PDB entry 1MPR | X-ray diffraction, 2.80 A resolution | chains A and B of the 3 polymer chains in the assembly

# Chain A (and B)
Name: Maltoporin
From: Salmonella typhimurium
Notes: chain B of this document is another copy of the same molecule, construct and numbering; everything in this record applies to it too
UniProtKB: P26466 (LAMB_SALTY); residues 1-427 here correspond to UniProt positions 26-452 (UniProt number = residue number + 25)
Amino-acid sequence (427 residues; each row starts with the number of its first residue):
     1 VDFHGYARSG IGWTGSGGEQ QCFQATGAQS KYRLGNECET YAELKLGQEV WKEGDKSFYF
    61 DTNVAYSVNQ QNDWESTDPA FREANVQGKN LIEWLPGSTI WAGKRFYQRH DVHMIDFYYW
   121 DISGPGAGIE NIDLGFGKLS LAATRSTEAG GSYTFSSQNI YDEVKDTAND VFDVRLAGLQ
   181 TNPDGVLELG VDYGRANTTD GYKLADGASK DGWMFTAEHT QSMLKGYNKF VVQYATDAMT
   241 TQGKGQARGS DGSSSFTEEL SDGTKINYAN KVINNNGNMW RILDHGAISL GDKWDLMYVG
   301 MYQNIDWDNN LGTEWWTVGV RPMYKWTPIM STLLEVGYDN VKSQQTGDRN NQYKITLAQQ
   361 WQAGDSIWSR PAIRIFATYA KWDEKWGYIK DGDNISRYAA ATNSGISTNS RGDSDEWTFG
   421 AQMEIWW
Disordered / not traced: 259-264
Disulfides: Cys22-Cys38
Ion coordination: Ca2+: Asp78 (shared with Asp78(B) of chain B; 1 residue of chain C)
Swiss-Prot annotation at these positions:
  - binding site (substrate): Arg109 to Tyr118
  - site: Tyr6 (Greasy slide, important in sugar transport), Tyr41 (Greasy slide, important in sugar transport), Trp74 (Greasy slide, important in sugar transport), Tyr118 (Important in sugar transport), Tyr227 (Greasy slide, important in sugar transport), Trp368 (Greasy slide, important in sugar transport), Trp426 (Greasy slide, important in sugar transport)

# Chain A / chain B interface
Contacting residue pairs (79; chain A residue first):
  Val1(A) - Val1(B)  hydrophobic
  Val1(A) - Phe3(B)  hydrophobic
  Tyr41(A) - Trp74(B)  hydrophobic
  Val50(A) - Pro371(B)
  Val50(A) - Ile425(B)  hydrophobic
  Trp51(A) - Ile329(B)  hydrophobic
  Trp51(A) - Ala363(B)  hydrophobic
  Phe58(A) - Gln362(B)
  Phe58(A) - Ala363(B)
  Phe58(A) - Pro371(B)  hydrophobic
  Phe60(A) - Ile425(B)  hydrophobic
  Phe60(A) - Trp427(B)  hydrophobic
  Val64(A) - Tyr66(B)
  Ala65(A) - Trp74(B)  hydrophobic
  Tyr66(A) - Tyr66(B)
  Asp78(A) - Ser76(B)
  Asp78(A) - Thr77(B)
  Asp78(A) - Asp78(B)
  Pro79(A) - Glu75(B)
  Pro79(A) - Ser76(B)
  Pro79(A) - Thr77(B)  hydrogen bond (backbone-backbone)
  Pro79(A) - Pro79(B)
  Ala80(A) - Trp74(B)
  Ala80(A) - Glu75(B)
  Phe81(A) - Thr40(B)
  Phe81(A) - Ala42(B)  hydrophobic
  Phe81(A) - Val68(B)  hydrophobic
  Phe81(A) - Glu75(B)  hydrogen bond (backbone-backbone)
  Arg82(A) - Asp73(B)  salt bridge
  Arg82(A) - Trp74(B)
  Ala84(A) - Ser9(B)  hydrogen bond (backbone-side chain)
  Ala84(A) - Met423(B)
  Asn85(A) - Met423(B)
  Val86(A) - Pro371(B)  hydrophobic
  Val86(A) - Met423(B)  hydrophobic
  Gly88(A) - Ile373(B)
  Leu91(A) - Ile329(B)
  Leu91(A) - Trp361(B)  hydrophobic
  Ile92(A) - Trp361(B)
  Ile100(A) - Trp361(B)  hydrophobic
  Ile100(A) - Ile373(B)
  Ala102(A) - Met423(B)
  Gly103(A) - Ser9(B)
  Lys104(A) - Ser9(B)  hydrogen bond (backbone-side chain)
  Lys104(A) - Thr40(B)
  Lys104(A) - Asn72(B)  hydrogen bond (side chain-backbone)
  Lys104(A) - Asp73(B)  hydrogen bond (side chain-backbone)
  Lys104(A) - Glu75(B)  salt bridge
  Phe106(A) - Asp73(B)
  Ser123(A) - Asp73(B)
  Gly124(A) - Asp73(B)
  Pro125(A) - Ile11(B)
  Pro125(A) - Gln70(B)
  Pro125(A) - Gln71(B)
  Pro125(A) - Asn72(B)
  Gly126(A) - Ile11(B)
  Ala127(A) - Ala421(B)  hydrophobic
  Ala143(A) - Ile11(B)
  Thr144(A) - Ile11(B)
  Arg145(A) - Ile11(B)
  Arg145(A) - Gly12(B)  hydrogen bond (side chain-backbone)
  Arg145(A) - Trp13(B)
  Arg145(A) - Glu19(B)
  Ser146(A) - Gln71(B)
  Ser146(A) - Asn72(B)
  Thr147(A) - Gln71(B)  hydrogen bond (backbone-backbone)
  Thr147(A) - Asn72(B)  hydrogen bond (backbone-side chain)
  Lys165(A) - Glu19(B)  salt bridge
  Ala168(A) - Glu19(B)
  Asp170(A) - Trp13(B)  hydrogen bond
  Asn197(A) - Trp13(B)
  Asn197(A) - Gly17(B)
  Asn197(A) - Gly18(B)  hydrogen bond (side chain-backbone)
  Thr198(A) - Gly17(B)
  Thr198(A) - Gly18(B)  hydrogen bond (backbone-backbone)
  Thr199(A) - Gly17(B)
  Thr199(A) - Glu19(B)
  Thr199(A) - Gln21(B)
  Asp200(A) - Ser16(B)
Also at the interface, not in a pair above, chain A (49 interface residues in all): Leu46, Gln48, Thr62, Ser67, Glu93, Trp101, Asp166
Also at the interface, not in a pair above, chain B (42 interface residues in all): Ala7, Gly10, Gln20, Leu44, Leu46, Gly364, Gln422

# In short
The interface between chain A and chain B involves 49 residues on one side and 42 on the other, with 12
hydrogen bonds and 3 salt bridges. Polar pairs include Arg82(A)-Asp73(B), Lys104(A)-Glu75(B) and
Lys165(A)-Glu19(B). UniProt lists 10 substrate-binding residues on chain A.
Both chains are Maltoporin (Salmonella typhimurium). Entry 1MPR (Maltoporin from salmonella typhimurium) was
determined by X-ray diffraction together with 2MPR from the same study.
